Entry 9BBM (electron microscopy, 3.20 A resolution); this record covers chains C and D of the 6 polymer chains in the assembly.

[Chain C (and D)]
Protein: Isoform Tau-F of Microtubule-associated protein tau
From: Homo sapiens
Notes: chain D of this document is another copy of the same molecule, construct and numbering; everything in this record applies to it too
Reference sequence: P10636 (TAU_HUMAN), isoform P10636-8; numbering as in UniProt (aligned over 1-441)
Chain sequence (441 residues; numbered 1 to 441; the number before each row is that of its first residue):
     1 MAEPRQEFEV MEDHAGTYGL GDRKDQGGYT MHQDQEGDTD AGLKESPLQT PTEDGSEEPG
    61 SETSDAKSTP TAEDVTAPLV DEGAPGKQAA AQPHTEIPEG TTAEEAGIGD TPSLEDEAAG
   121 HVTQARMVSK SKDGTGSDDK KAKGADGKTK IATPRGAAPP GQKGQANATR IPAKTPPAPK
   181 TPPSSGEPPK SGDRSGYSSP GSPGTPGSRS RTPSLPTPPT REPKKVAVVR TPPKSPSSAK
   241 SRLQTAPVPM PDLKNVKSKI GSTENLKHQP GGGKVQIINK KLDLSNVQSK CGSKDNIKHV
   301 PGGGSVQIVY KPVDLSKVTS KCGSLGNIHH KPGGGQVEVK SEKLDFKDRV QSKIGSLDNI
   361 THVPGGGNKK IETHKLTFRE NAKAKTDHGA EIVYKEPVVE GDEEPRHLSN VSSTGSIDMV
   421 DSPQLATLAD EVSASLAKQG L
Disordered / not traced: 1-305, 380-441
Construct notes: engineered mutation E396 (Ser in P10636), E400 (Ser in P10636), E403 (Thr in P10636), E404 (Ser in P10636)
UniProt features mapped onto this chain:
  - site (Not glycated): K24, K44, K67
  - modified residue: A2 (N-acetylalanine), Y18 (Phosphotyrosine), Y29 (Phosphotyrosine), S46 (Phosphoserine), S61 (Phosphoserine), T69 (Phosphothreonine), T71 (Phosphothreonine), T111 (Phosphothreonine), S214 (Phosphoserine)
  - glycosylation (N-linked (Glc) (glycation) lysine): K87, K383
  - cross-link: K44 (Glycyl lysine isopeptide (Lys-Gly) (interchain with G-Cter in ubiquitin))
  - natural variant: R5 (R5H: In FTD1; R5L: In PSNP1)

[How chain C and chain D interact]
Contacting residue pairs (11):
  K331(C) with Q336(D)
  G333(C) with G334(D); G335(D)
  G334(C) with G334(D), hydrogen bond (backbone-backbone); G335(D)
  G335(C) with G333(D); G334(D)
  Q336(C) with K331(D); P332(D); G333(D)
  E338(C) with K331(D), salt bridge

[Overview]
Chain C and chain D each contribute 6 residues to their interface, with 1 hydrogen bond and 1 salt bridge.
Among the polar pairs are E338(C)-K331(D) and G334(C)-G334(D).
Chain C and chain D are both Isoform Tau-F of Microtubule-associated protein tau (Homo sapiens); the
structure, PHF filament generated from 4E-Tau(297-407) under neutral Mg2+ condition, was determined by
electron microscopy together with 9BBL from the same study.
